PDB entry 6SEI | X-ray diffraction, 2.69 A resolution | chains A and E of the 5 polymer chains in the assembly

== Chain A ==
Name: Structure-specific endonuclease subunit SLX1
Source organism: Thielavia terrestris
Notes: EC 3.1.-.-
Reference sequence: G2QV68 (G2QV68_THITE); residues 1-324 here = UniProt positions 1-324
Amino-acid sequence (324 residues; numbered 1 to 324; the number before each row is that of its first residue):
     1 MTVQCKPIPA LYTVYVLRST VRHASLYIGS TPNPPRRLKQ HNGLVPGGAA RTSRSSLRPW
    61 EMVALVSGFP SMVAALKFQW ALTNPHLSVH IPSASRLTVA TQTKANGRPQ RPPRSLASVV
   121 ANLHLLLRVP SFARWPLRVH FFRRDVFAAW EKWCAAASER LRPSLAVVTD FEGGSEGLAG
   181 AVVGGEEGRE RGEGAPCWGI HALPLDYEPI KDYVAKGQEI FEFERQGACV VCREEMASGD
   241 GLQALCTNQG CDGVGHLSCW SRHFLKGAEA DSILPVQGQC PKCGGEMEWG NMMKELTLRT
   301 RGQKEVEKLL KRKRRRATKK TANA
Disordered / not traced: 1-3, 97-107, 176-195, 267-268, 313-324
Differences from the reference sequence: engineered mutation Gln79 (Glu in G2QV68)
Bound ions: Ca2+: Phe171, Gly173 (shared with 2 residues of chain B); Zn2+ site 1: Cys229, Cys232, His256, Cys259; Zn2+ site 2: Cys246, Cys251, Cys280, Cys283
From the paper describing this entry:
  - binding site for the 33-nt DNA strand (chain E): Arg22, His23, Arg51, Arg54, Arg111, Arg114
  - conformationally variable residues (order/disorder transition): Arg108 to Pro113
  - catalytic residues: Arg108 (proposed by the authors, not directly observed)

== Chain E ==
Molecule: 33-nt DNA strand
Sequence (33 nucleotides; row label = number of the first residue in the row):
     1 CAATCGGCAA TGACCTTTGG TCATTCAGCA GAT
Disordered / not traced: 1

== Chain A / chain E interface ==
Pairs across the interface (15; chain A residue first):
  Val21(A) with DA9(E), phosphate contact
  Arg22(A) with DA30(E), hydrogen bond to the base; DG31(E), sugar contact
  His23(A) with DC8(E), phosphate contact; DA9(E), salt bridge to the phosphate
  Ala24(A) with DC8(E), sugar contact
  Arg51(A) with DA32(E), salt bridge to the phosphate
  Arg54(A) with DG31(E), phosphate contact; DA32(E), salt bridge to the phosphate
  Ser56(A) with DG31(E), hydrogen bond to the phosphate
  Leu57(A) with DG31(E), sugar contact
  Arg111(A) with DT33(E), salt bridge to the phosphate
  Pro112(A) with DA32(E), sugar contact
  Arg114(A) with DG6(E), phosphate contact; DG7(E), salt bridge to the phosphate
Also at the interface, not in a pair above, chain A (12 interface residues in all): Ser25

== Overview ==
12 residues of chain A and 8 residues of chain E are in contact, with 2 hydrogen bonds and 5 salt bridges.
Polar pairs include Arg22(A)-DA30(E), Ser56(A)-DG31(E) and His23(A)-DA9(E). From the paper: the catalytic
residue Arg108(A); a binding site for the 33-nt DNA strand (chain E) at Arg22(A), His23(A) and Arg51(A) among
others.
Chain A is Structure-specific endonuclease subunit SLX1 (Thielavia terrestris) and chain E is a 33-nt DNA
strand; the structure, Recognition and processing of branched DNA substrates by Slx1-Slx4 nuclease, was
determined by X-ray diffraction together with 6SEH from the same study.
